Entry 487D (electron microscopy, 7.50 A resolution (low resolution: residue-level contacts below are approximate; hydrogen-bond / salt-bridge calls are withheld)); this record covers chains H and I of the 7 polymer chains in the assembly.

== Chain H ==
Name: 50S ribosomal protein L1
Organism: Thermus thermophilus
Reference sequence: P27150 (RL1_THETH); residues 5-228 here correspond to UniProt positions 6-229 (UniProt number = residue number + 1)
Amino-acid sequence (224 residues; numbered 5 to 228; the number before each row is that of its first residue):
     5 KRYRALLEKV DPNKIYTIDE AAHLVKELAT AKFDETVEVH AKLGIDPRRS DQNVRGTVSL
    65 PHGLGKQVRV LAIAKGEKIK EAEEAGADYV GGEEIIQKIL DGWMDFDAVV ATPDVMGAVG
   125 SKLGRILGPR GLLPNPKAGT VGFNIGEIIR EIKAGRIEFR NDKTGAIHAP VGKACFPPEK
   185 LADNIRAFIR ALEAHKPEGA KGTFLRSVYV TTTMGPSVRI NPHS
Construct notes: conflict C179 (Ser180 in P27150)

== Chain I ==
Name: 50S ribosomal protein L2
Organism: Geobacillus stearothermophilus
Reference sequence: P04257 (RL2_GEOSE); residues 60-194 here correspond to UniProt positions 61-195 (UniProt number = residue number + 1)
Amino-acid sequence (135 residues; numbered 60 to 194; the number before each row is that of its first residue):
    60 QYRIIDFKRD KDGIPGRVAT IEYDPNRSAN IALINYADGE KRYIIAPKNL KVGMEIMSGP
   120 DADIKIGNAL PLENIPVGTL VHNIELKPGR GGQLVRAAGT SAQVLGKEGK YVIVRLASGE
   180 VRMILGKCRA TVGEV
Modified residues: Mse113 (selenomethionine; parent Met); Mse116 (selenomethionine; parent Met); Mse182 (selenomethionine; parent Met)

== How chain H and chain I interact ==
Chains H and I do not touch in the deposited assembly.

== Overview ==
Chain H and chain I make no direct contact in this assembly.
Here chain H is 50S ribosomal protein L1 (Thermus thermophilus) and chain I is 50S ribosomal protein L2
(Geobacillus stearothermophilus). Entry 487D (Seven ribosomal proteins fitted to a cryo-electron microscopic
map of the large 50S subunit at 7.5 ...) was determined by electron microscopy, deposited together with 1C2W
and 1C2X.
